5BOU - chains S and T of the 28 polymer chains in the assembly; structure by X-ray diffraction, 2.60 A resolution.

# Chain S
Molecule: Proteasome subunit alpha type-6
Organism: Saccharomyces cerevisiae S288c
Notes: EC 3.4.25.1
UniProtKB: P40302 (PSA6_YEAST); residues 0-233 here correspond to UniProt positions 1-234 (UniProt number = residue number + 1)
Amino-acid sequence (234 residues; each row starts with the number of its first residue; numbering starts at 0):
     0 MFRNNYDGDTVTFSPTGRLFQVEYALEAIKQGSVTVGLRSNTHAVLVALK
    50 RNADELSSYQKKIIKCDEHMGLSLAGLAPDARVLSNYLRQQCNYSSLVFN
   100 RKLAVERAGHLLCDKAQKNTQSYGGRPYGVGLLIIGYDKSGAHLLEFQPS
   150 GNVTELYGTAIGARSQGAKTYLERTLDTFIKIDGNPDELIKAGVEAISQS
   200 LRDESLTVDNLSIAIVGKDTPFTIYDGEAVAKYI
Disordered / not traced: 0-2
Swiss-Prot annotation at these positions:
  - modified residue: Ser13 (Phosphoserine)
  - cross-link: Lys190 (Glycyl lysine isopeptide (Lys-Gly) (interchain with G-Cter in ubiquitin))

# Chain T
Molecule: Probable proteasome subunit alpha type-7
Organism: Saccharomyces cerevisiae S288c
Notes: EC 3.4.25.1
UniProtKB: P21242 (PSA7_YEAST); residues -3 to 284 here correspond to UniProt positions 1-288 (UniProt number = residue number + 4)
Amino-acid sequence (288 residues; numbered -3 to 284; the number before each row is that of its first residue; numbers below 1 keep their minus sign (Met-3 is residue -3)):
    -3 MTSIGTGYDLSNSVFSPDGRNFQVEYAVKAVENGTTSIGIKCNDGVVFAV
    47 EKLITSKLLVPQKNVKIQVVDRHIGCVYSGLIPDGRHLVNRGREEAASFK
    97 KLYKTPIPIPAFADRLGQYVQAHTLYNSVRPFGVSTIFGGVDKNGAHLYM
   147 LEPSGSYWGYKGAATGKGRQSAKAELEKLVDHHPEGLSAREAVKQAAKII
   197 YLAHEDNKEKDFELEISWCSLSETNGLHKFVKGDLLQEAIDFAQKEINGD
   247 DDEDEDDSDNVMSSDDENAPVATNANATTDQEGDIHLE
Disordered / not traced: -3 to 1, 245-284
Swiss-Prot annotation at these positions:
  - modified residue: Thr-2 (N-acetylthreonine)

# How chain S and chain T interact
Pairs across the interface - 66 pairs, chain S then chain T:
  Asn4(S) - Leu6(T)
  Tyr5(S) - Asp5(T)  hydrogen bond
  Tyr5(S) - Leu6(T)  hydrophobic
  Thr9(S) - Arg126(T)
  Val10(S) - Gln19(T)
  Val10(S) - Asn123(T)
  Val10(S) - Ser124(T)
  Val10(S) - Val125(T)
  Val10(S) - Arg126(T)
  Thr11(S) - Leu6(T)
  Thr11(S) - Gln19(T)
  Phe12(S) - Gln19(T)
  Phe12(S) - Tyr22(T)  hydrophobic
  Phe12(S) - Ala23(T)  hydrophobic
  Phe12(S) - Arg126(T)
  Phe12(S) - Pro127(T)
  Ser13(S) - Tyr22(T)
  Pro14(S) - Tyr22(T)  hydrophobic
  Pro14(S) - Lys25(T)
  Thr15(S) - Lys25(T)
  Gly16(S) - Tyr22(T)
  Gly16(S) - Lys25(T)
  Gly16(S) - Ala26(T)
  Leu18(S) - Leu77(T)  hydrophobic
  Leu18(S) - Arg126(T)
  His109(S) - Arg82(T)
  Cys112(S) - Pro79(T)  hydrophobic
  Cys112(S) - Arg82(T)
  Asp113(S) - Arg82(T)  salt bridge
  Asp113(S) - Asn86(T)
  Gln116(S) - Pro79(T)
  Gln116(S) - Asp80(T)
  Gln116(S) - His83(T)  hydrogen bond
  Gln116(S) - Arg126(T)
  Thr119(S) - Arg126(T)  hydrogen bond (backbone-side chain)
  Gln120(S) - His119(T)
  Gln120(S) - Val125(T)
  Gln120(S) - Arg126(T)  hydrogen bond (backbone-backbone)
  Gln120(S) - Pro127(T)
  Gln120(S) - Phe128(T)
  Ser121(S) - Ser124(T)
  Tyr122(S) - Ser124(T)  hydrogen bond (backbone-backbone)
  Ser149(S) - Pro79(T)
  Gly150(S) - Pro79(T)
  Asn151(S) - Ile78(T)
  Asn151(S) - Pro79(T)
  Thr153(S) - Leu55(T)
  Thr153(S) - Asn60(T)
  Glu154(S) - Leu55(T)
  Glu154(S) - Val56(T)  hydrogen bond (backbone-backbone)
  Glu154(S) - Lys59(T)
  Glu154(S) - Asn60(T)  hydrogen bond (backbone-side chain)
  Leu155(S) - Leu54(T)
  Leu155(S) - Leu55(T)
  Leu155(S) - Val56(T)
  Tyr156(S) - Lys53(T)
  Tyr156(S) - Leu54(T)  hydrogen bond (backbone-backbone)
  Tyr156(S) - Leu55(T)
  Tyr156(S) - Val56(T)
  Tyr156(S) - Pro57(T)
  Gly157(S) - Leu54(T)
  Lys168(S) - Leu54(T)
  Leu171(S) - Leu54(T)
  Glu172(S) - Ser52(T)  hydrogen bond
  Glu172(S) - Lys53(T)
  Leu175(S) - Lys53(T)
Other interface residues (no listed pair), chain S (35 interface residues in all): Arg38, Glu105, Val152, Phe178
Other interface residues (no listed pair), chain T (30 interface residues in all): Gly129

# In short
Chain S and chain T form an interface of 35 and 30 residues respectively, with 9 hydrogen bonds and 1 salt
bridge. Polar contacts include Asp113(S)-Arg82(T), Tyr5(S)-Asp5(T) and Gln116(S)-His83(T).
Chain S is Proteasome subunit alpha type-6 and chain T is Probable proteasome subunit alpha type-7, both from
Saccharomyces cerevisiae S288c; the structure, Yeast 20S proteasome in complex with a beta1 / beta2 specific
non-peptidic sulfonamide Ligand, was determined by X-ray diffraction.
